PDB entry 9F60 | electron microscopy, 2.39 A resolution | chains 2B and 2H of the 12 polymer chains in the assembly

# Chain 2B
Protein: Cytochrome c oxidase polypeptide II
Source organism: Chlamydomonas reinhardtii
Reference sequence: Q9AU05 (Q9AU05_CHLRE); residues -126 to 157 here correspond to UniProt positions 1-284 (UniProt number = residue number + 127)
Chain sequence (284 residues; numbered -126 to 157; the number before each row is that of its first residue; numbers below 1 keep their minus sign (Met-126 is residue -126)):
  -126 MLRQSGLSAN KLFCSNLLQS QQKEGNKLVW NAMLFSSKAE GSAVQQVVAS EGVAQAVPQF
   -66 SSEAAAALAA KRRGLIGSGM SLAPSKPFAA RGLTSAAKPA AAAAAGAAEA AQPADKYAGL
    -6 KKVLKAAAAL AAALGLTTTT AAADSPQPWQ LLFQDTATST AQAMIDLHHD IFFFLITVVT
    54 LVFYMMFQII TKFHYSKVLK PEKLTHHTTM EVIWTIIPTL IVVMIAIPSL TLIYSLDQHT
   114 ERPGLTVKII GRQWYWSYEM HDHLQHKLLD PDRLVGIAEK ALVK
Unresolved in the structure: -126 to 16
Residues lining bound ligands:
  - heme a (HEA): Val51, Pro91, Ile94
  - phosphatidylethanolamine (PTY): Gln23, Leu24, Leu25, Phe45, Ile49

# Chain 2H
Protein: Cox6b
Source organism: Chlamydomonas reinhardtii
Reference sequence: A8IN92 (A8IN92_CHLRE); residues -33 to 114 here correspond to UniProt positions 1-148 (UniProt number = residue number + 34)
Chain sequence (148 residues; row label = number of the first residue in the row; numbers below 1 keep their minus sign (Met-33 is residue -33)):
   -33 MGLFNYFVAR ADAEVVEEEH APPPPPPPPK KSSRKPTLES LSADELEELK NEVVSEVVDK
    27 IAGEDGTKLA DFLEPELITA PYDPRFPNRN QARHCFVRFN EYYKCLYERG EEHPRCQFYQ
    87 KAYQSLCPSE WVESWQELRE KGLWTGKY
Unresolved in the structure: -33 to 0
Disulfides: Cys61-Cys93, Cys71-Cys82

# Interface between chain 2B and chain 2H
Residue-residue contacts (43):
  His112(2B) with Tyr48(2H)
  Arg115(2B) with Thr45(2H); Pro47(2H)
  Pro116(2B) with Thr45(2H)
  Gly117(2B) with Leu43(2H)
  Leu118(2B) with Leu43(2H), hydrophobic
  Thr119(2B) with Thr45(2H); Ser91(2H), hydrogen bond (side chain-backbone)
  Lys121(2B) with Gln90(2H), hydrogen bond (side chain-backbone); Leu92(2H); Cys93(2H), hydrogen bond (side chain-backbone); Pro94(2H)
  Arg125(2B) with Glu96(2H), salt bridge
  Glu132(2B) with Pro94(2H); Ser95(2H), hydrogen bond (side chain-backbone)
  Met133(2B) with Leu43(2H), hydrophobic
  His134(2B) with Gln90(2H); Ser91(2H)
  Asp135(2B) with Leu43(2H); Ile44(2H); Thr45(2H), hydrogen bond; Ser91(2H), hydrogen bond
  His136(2B) with Glu42(2H); Leu43(2H); Ile44(2H), hydrogen bond (backbone-backbone); Lys87(2H)
  Leu137(2B) with Glu42(2H); Leu43(2H), hydrophobic
  Gln138(2B) with Glu40(2H); Pro41(2H); Glu42(2H), hydrogen bond; Ile44(2H)
  His139(2B) with Leu39(2H); Glu40(2H); Pro41(2H)
  Lys140(2B) with Leu39(2H); Glu40(2H), hydrogen bond (backbone-backbone)
  Leu141(2B) with Leu35(2H), hydrophobic; Phe38(2H); Leu39(2H)
  Leu142(2B) with Phe38(2H), hydrogen bond (backbone-backbone)
  Leu155(2B) with Val19(2H), hydrophobic; Val23(2H), hydrophobic
Interface residues without a listed pair, chain 2B (24 interface residues in all): Leu109, Asp110, Leu147, Ala151
Interface residues without a listed pair, chain 2H (25 interface residues in all): Ile27, Ala46, Pro53, Arg55

# Overview
24 residues of chain 2B face 25 of chain 2H across their interface, with 10 hydrogen bonds and 1 salt bridge.
Polar pairs include Arg125(2B)-Glu96(2H), Thr119(2B)-Ser91(2H) and Lys121(2B)-Gln90(2H). Ligands of chain 2B:
heme a and phosphatidylethanolamine.
Chain 2B is Cytochrome c oxidase polypeptide II and chain 2H is Cox6b, both from Chlamydomonas reinhardtii;
the structure, Structure of the Chlamydomonas reinhardtii respiratory complex IV from respiratory
supercomplex, was determined by electron microscopy (same publication as 9F5X, 9F5Y, 9F5Z, 9F61 and 9F62).
